PDB entry 7QVE | electron microscopy, 3.30 A resolution | chains k and l of the 28 polymer chains in the assembly

[Chain k]
Protein: Proteasome subunit alpha type
Source organism: Spinacia oleracea
UniProt: A0A0K9S0K6 (A0A0K9S0K6_SPIOL); residue numbers follow UniProt; this construct covers 1-247
Amino-acid sequence (247 residues; numbered 1 to 247; the number before each row is that of its first residue):
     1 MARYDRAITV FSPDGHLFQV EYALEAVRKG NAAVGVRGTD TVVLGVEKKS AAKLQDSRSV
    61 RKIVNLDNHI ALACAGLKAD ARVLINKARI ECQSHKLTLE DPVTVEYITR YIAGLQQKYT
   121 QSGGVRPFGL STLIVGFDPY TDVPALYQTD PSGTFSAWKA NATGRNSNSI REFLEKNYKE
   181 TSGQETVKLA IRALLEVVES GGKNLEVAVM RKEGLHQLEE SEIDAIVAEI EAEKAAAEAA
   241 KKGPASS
Not modelled in the structure: 1-2, 243-247

[Chain l]
Protein: Proteasome subunit alpha type
Source organism: Spinacia oleracea
UniProt: A0A0K9RE77 (A0A0K9RE77_SPIOL); numbering as in UniProt (aligned over 1-237)
Amino-acid sequence (237 residues; row label = number of the first residue in the row):
     1 MFLTRTEYDR GVNTFSPEGR LFQVEYAIEA IKLGSTAIGI KTKEGVVLAV EKRITSPLLE
    61 PSSVEKIMEI DDHIGCAMSG LIADARTLVE HARVETQNHR FSYGEPMTVE STTQALCDLA
   121 LRFGEGDEES MSRPFGVSLL IAGHDENGPS LYYTDPSGTF WQCSAKAIGS GSEGADSSLQ
   181 EQFRKDLSFQ EAETIALSIL KQVMEEKLTP NNVDIAKVSP TYHLYSPSEV EAVIGRL
Not modelled in the structure: 1-7

[Interface between chain k and chain l]
Pairs across the interface (50):
  Arg3(k) - Asp127(l)
  Asp5(k) - Gly126(l)
  Asp5(k) - Asp127(l)  hydrogen bond (side chain-backbone)
  Arg6(k) - Glu125(l)
  Ala7(k) - Glu125(l)  hydrogen bond (backbone-side chain)
  Ala7(k) - Ser132(l)
  Thr9(k) - Arg133(l)
  Val10(k) - Gln23(l)
  Phe11(k) - Gln23(l)  hydrogen bond (backbone-side chain)
  Phe11(k) - Tyr26(l)
  Phe11(k) - Ala27(l)  hydrophobic
  Phe11(k) - Arg133(l)
  Phe11(k) - Pro134(l)
  Phe11(k) - Gly136(l)
  Ser12(k) - Tyr26(l)
  Pro13(k) - Tyr26(l)  hydrophobic
  Gly15(k) - Tyr26(l)
  Gly15(k) - Ala30(l)
  His16(k) - Leu33(l)
  Leu17(k) - Leu81(l)  hydrophobic
  Leu17(k) - Arg133(l)
  Arg37(k) - Glu60(l)  salt bridge
  Arg110(k) - Arg86(l)
  Gln117(k) - Ala83(l)
  Gln117(k) - Asp84(l)  hydrogen bond
  Gln117(k) - Thr87(l)
  Thr120(k) - Arg133(l)
  Gln121(k) - Met131(l)  hydrogen bond
  Gln121(k) - Ser132(l)  hydrogen bond (backbone-side chain)
  Gln121(k) - Arg133(l)  hydrogen bond (side chain-backbone)
  Gln121(k) - Phe135(l)
  Ser122(k) - Ser132(l)
  Gly123(k) - Ser130(l)  hydrogen bond (backbone-backbone)
  Gly123(k) - Ser132(l)
  Ser152(k) - Ala83(l)
  Ser156(k) - Leu59(l)
  Ser156(k) - Ser63(l)
  Ala157(k) - Leu59(l)
  Ala157(k) - Glu60(l)  hydrogen bond (backbone-backbone)
  Ala157(k) - Ser63(l)  hydrogen bond (backbone-side chain)
  Trp158(k) - Ser56(l)
  Trp158(k) - Leu58(l)
  Trp158(k) - Leu59(l)
  Trp158(k) - Glu60(l)
  Lys159(k) - Leu58(l)  hydrogen bond (backbone-backbone)
  Lys159(k) - Glu60(l)
  Ala160(k) - Leu58(l)
  Leu174(k) - Leu58(l)  hydrophobic
  Glu175(k) - Pro57(l)
  Glu175(k) - Leu58(l)
Interface residues without a listed pair, chain k (33 interface residues in all): Asp14, Gly153, Thr154, Phe155, Arg171, Tyr178
Interface residues without a listed pair, chain l (29 interface residues in all): Glu29, Thr55, Val64

[Overview]
33 residues of chain k and 29 residues of chain l are in contact, with 11 hydrogen bonds and 1 salt bridge.
Polar pairs include Arg37(k)-Glu60(l), Asp5(k)-Asp127(l) and Ala7(k)-Glu125(l).
Here chain k is Proteasome subunit alpha type and chain l is Proteasome subunit alpha type, both from Spinacia
oleracea. Entry 7QVE (Spinach 20S proteasome) was determined by electron microscopy.
